1RXZ - chains A and B; structure by X-ray diffraction, 2.00 A resolution.

[Chain A]
Name: DNA polymerase sliding clamp
Organism: Archaeoglobus fulgidus
UniProt: O29912 (PCNA_ARCFU); numbering as in UniProt (aligned over 1-245)
Sequence (245 residues; numbered 1 to 245; the number before each row is that of its first residue):
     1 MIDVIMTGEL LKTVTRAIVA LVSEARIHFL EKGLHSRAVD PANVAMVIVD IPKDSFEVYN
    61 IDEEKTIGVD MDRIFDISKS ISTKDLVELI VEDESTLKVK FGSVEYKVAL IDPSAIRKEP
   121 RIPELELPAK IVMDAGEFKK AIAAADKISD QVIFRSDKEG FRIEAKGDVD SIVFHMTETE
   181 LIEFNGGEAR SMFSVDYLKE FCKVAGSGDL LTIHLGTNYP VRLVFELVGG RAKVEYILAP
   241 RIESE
From the paper describing this entry:
  - mutagenesis - Y106A/K107P: abolished catalytic activity

[Chain B]
Name: Flap structure-specific endonuclease
Notes: fragment: PCNA-binding motif
UniProt: O29975 (FEN_ARCFU); residues 1-11 here correspond to UniProt positions 326-336 (UniProt number = residue number + 325)
Sequence (11 residues; numbered 1 to 11; the number before each row is that of its first residue):
     1 KSTQATLERW F
UniProt features mapped onto this chain:
  - region: T3 to F11 (Interaction with PCNA)

[Interface between chain A and chain B]
Contacting residue pairs (34):
  N43(A) - T6(B)  hydrogen bond (backbone-side chain)
  N43(A) - L7(B)  hydrogen bond (backbone-backbone)
  V44(A) - Q4(B)
  V44(A) - L7(B)
  M46(A) - L7(B)  hydrophobic
  M46(A) - F11(B)  hydrophobic
  P120(A) - F11(B)  hydrophobic
  R121(A) - F11(B)
  P123(A) - F11(B)  hydrophobic
  Q151(A) - S2(B)
  M192(A) - S2(B)  hydrogen bond
  N218(A) - W10(B)
  Y219(A) - W10(B)
  P220(A) - L7(B)  hydrophobic
  P220(A) - W10(B)  hydrophobic
  I237(A) - L7(B)
  A239(A) - Q4(B)  hydrogen bond (backbone-side chain)
  A239(A) - A5(B)
  A239(A) - T6(B)
  A239(A) - L7(B)  hydrophobic
  P240(A) - Q4(B)  hydrogen bond (backbone-side chain)
  P240(A) - A5(B)  hydrogen bond (backbone-backbone)
  P240(A) - W10(B)
  R241(A) - S2(B)  hydrogen bond (side chain-backbone)
  R241(A) - T3(B)
  R241(A) - Q4(B)
  I242(A) - S2(B)
  I242(A) - T3(B)  hydrogen bond (backbone-backbone)
  I242(A) - A5(B)  hydrophobic
  I242(A) - R9(B)
  E243(A) - K1(B)
  E243(A) - S2(B)
  S244(A) - K1(B)  hydrogen bond (backbone-backbone)
  S244(A) - T3(B)
Interface residues without a listed pair, chain A (22 interface residues in all): A45, L125, S194, L238
Interface residues without a listed pair, chain B (11 interface residues in all): E8

[Overview]
22 residues of chain A and 11 residues of chain B are in contact; the contacts include 9 hydrogen bonds. Among
the polar pairs are N43(A)-T6(B), M192(A)-S2(B) and A239(A)-Q4(B). From the paper: Y106A/K107P of chain A
abolish catalytic activity.
Chain A is DNA polymerase sliding clamp (Archaeoglobus fulgidus) and chain B is Flap structure-specific
endonuclease; the structure, C-terminal region of A. fulgidus FEN-1 complexed with A. fulgidus PCNA, was
determined by X-ray diffraction together with 1RWZ, 1RXM, 1RXV and 1RXW from the same study.
